Entry 9E0N (electron microscopy, 3.24 A resolution); this record covers chains a and j of the 55 polymer chains in the assembly.

== Chain a ==
Molecule: 16S rRNA
Organism: Mycolicibacterium smegmatis
Sequence (1528 nucleotides; numbered 1 to 1528; the number before each row is that of its first residue):
     1 UUUUUGUUUG GAGAGUUUGA UCCUGGCUCA GGACGAACGC UGGCGGCGUG CUUAACACAU
    61 GCAAGUCGAA CGGAAAGGCC CUUUCGGGGG UACUCGAGUG GCGAACGGGU GAGUAACACG
   121 UGGGUGAUCU GCCCUGCACU UUGGGAUAAG CCUGGGAAAC UGGGUCUAAU ACCGAAUACA
   181 CCCUGCUGGU CGCAUGGCCU GGUAGGGGAA AGCUUUUGCG GUGUGGGAUG GGCCCGCGGC
   241 CUAUCAGCUU GUUGGUGGGG UGAUGGCCUA CCAAGGCGAC GACGGGUAGC CGGCCUGAGA
   301 GGGUGACCGG CCACACUGGG ACUGAGAUAC GGCCCAGACU CCUACGGGAG GCAGCAGUGG
   361 GGAAUAUUGC ACAAUGGGCG CAAGCCUGAU GCAGCGACGC CGCGUGAGGG AUGACGGCCU
   421 UCGGGUUGUA AACCUCUUUC AGCACAGACG AAGCGCAAGU GACGGUAUGU GCAGAAGAAG
   481 GACCGGCCAA CUACGUGCCA GCAGCCGCGG UAAUACGUAG GGUCCGAGCG UUGUCCGGAA
   541 UUACUGGGCG UAAAGAGCUC GUAGGUGGUU UGUCGCGUUG UUCGUGAAAA CUCACAGCUU
   601 AACUGUGGGC GUGCGGGCGA UACGGGCAGA CUAGAGUACU GCAGGGGAGA CUGGAAUUCC
   661 UGGUGUAGCG GUGGAAUGCG CAGAUAUCAG GAGGAACACC GGUGGCGAAG GCGGGUCUCU
   721 GGGCAGUAAC UGACGCUGAG GAGCGAAAGC GUGGGGAGCG AACAGGAUUA GAUACCCUGG
   781 UAGUCCACGC CGUAAACGGU GGGUACUAGG UGUGGGUUUC CUUCCUUGGG AUCCGUGCCG
   841 UAGCUAACGC AUUAAGUACC CCGCCUGGGG AGUACGGCCG CAAGGCUAAA ACUCAAAGGA
   901 AUUGACGGGG GCCCGCACAA GCGGCGGAGC AUGUGGAUUA AUUCGAUGCA ACGCGAAGAA
   961 CCUUACCUGG GUUUGACAUG CACAGGACGC CGGCAGAGAU GUCGGUUCCC UUGUGGCCUG
  1021 UGUGCAGGUG GUGCAUGGCU GUCGUCAGCU CGUGUCGUGA GAUGUUGGGU UAAGUCCCGC
  1081 AACGAGCGCA ACCCUUGUCU CAUGUUGCCA GCACGUUAUG GUGGGGACUC GUGAGAGACU
  1141 GCCGGGGUCA ACUCGGAGGA AGGUGGGGAU GACGUCAAGU CAUCAUGCCC CUUAUGUCCA
  1201 GGGCUUCACA CAUGCUACAA UGGCCGGUAC AAAGGGCUGC GAUGCCGUGA GGUGGAGCGA
  1261 AUCCUUUCAA AGCCGGUCUC AGUUCGGAUC GGGGUCUGCA ACUCGACCCC GUGAAGUCGG
  1321 AGUCGCUAGU AAUCGCAGAU CAGCAACGCU GCGGUGAAUA CGUUCCCGGG CCUUGUACAC
  1381 ACCGCCCGUC ACGUCAUGAA AGUCGGUAAC ACCCGAAGCC GGUGGCCUAA CCCUUGUGGA
  1441 GGGAGCCGUC GAAGGUGGGA UCGGCGAUUG GGACGAAGUC GUAACAAGGU AGCCGUACCG
  1501 GAAGGUGCGG CUGGAUCACC UCCUUUCU
Unresolved in the structure: 1-8, 823-826, 1519-1528
Metal / ion sites: Mg2+ site 1 near G25 (its only coordinating residue here); Mg2+ site 2 near G96 (its only coordinating residue here); Mg2+ site 3: A171, C172; Mg2+ site 4: C352, G354; Mg2+ site 5 near G362 (its only coordinating residue here); Mg2+ site 6: A552, A553, A554; Mg2+ site 7: G557, A794; Mg2+ site 8 near C558 (its only coordinating residue here); Mg2+ site 9 near G568 (its only coordinating residue here); Mg2+ site 10: A587, A588, A589; Mg2+ site 11 near A739 (its only coordinating residue here); Mg2+ site 12 near A748 (its only coordinating residue here); 10 more Mg2+ sites not listed

== Chain j ==
Name: Small ribosomal subunit protein uS10
Organism: Mycolicibacterium smegmatis
Reference sequence: A0QSD0 (RS10_MYCS2); residues 1-101 here = UniProt positions 1-101
Amino-acid sequence (101 residues; row label = number of the first residue in the row):
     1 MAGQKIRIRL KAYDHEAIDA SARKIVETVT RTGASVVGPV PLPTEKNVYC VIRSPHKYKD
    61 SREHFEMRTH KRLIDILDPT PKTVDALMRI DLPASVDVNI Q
Unresolved in the structure: 1-4

== How chain a and chain j interact ==
Contacting residue pairs - 119 pairs, chain a then chain j:
  G923(a) with Lys57(j), sugar contact
  G924(a) with Lys57(j), salt bridge to the phosphate
  C925(a) with Lys57(j), phosphate contact
  U1095(a) with His15(j), sugar contact
  U1103(a) with Pro39(j), sugar contact; Val40(j), sugar contact
  G1104(a) with Val40(j), base contact; Pro41(j), hydrogen bond to the base
  U1105(a) with Val40(j), base contact; Leu42(j), base contact; Leu73(j), sugar contact
  U1106(a) with Arg9(j), hydrogen bond to the base; Leu42(j), base contact; Leu73(j), base contact; Gln101(j), base contact
  G1131(a) with Pro41(j), hydrogen bond to the sugar; Leu42(j), sugar contact; Pro43(j), sugar contact
  U1132(a) with Pro43(j), phosphate contact; His70(j), salt bridge to the phosphate; Arg72(j), sugar contact
  G1133(a) with His15(j), phosphate contact; Glu16(j), sugar contact; Ile18(j), phosphate contact; Asp19(j), sugar contact
  G1214(a) with Tyr58(j), sugar contact
  C1215(a) with Arg53(j), hydrogen bond to the base; Ser54(j), hydrogen bond to the sugar; Pro55(j), hydrogen bond to the sugar; His56(j), phosphate contact; Lys57(j), phosphate contact
  U1216(a) with Pro55(j), phosphate contact; His56(j), salt bridge to the phosphate; Lys57(j), phosphate contact
  A1217(a) with His56(j), salt bridge to the phosphate
  A1232(a) with Val48(j), base contact; His64(j), hydrogen bond to the base
  A1233(a) with Lys46(j), hydrogen bond to the sugar; Asn47(j), hydrogen bond to the base; Val48(j), hydrogen bond to the base; Phe65(j), sugar contact; Arg68(j), salt bridge to the phosphate
  G1234(a) with Glu45(j), phosphate contact; Lys46(j), base contact; Asn47(j), base contact; Tyr49(j), base contact; Phe65(j), sugar contact; Met67(j), phosphate contact; Arg68(j), salt bridge to the phosphate
  G1235(a) with Tyr13(j), phosphate contact; Glu45(j), phosphate contact; Asn47(j), hydrogen bond to the base
  G1236(a) with Glu45(j), base contact; Asn47(j), base contact
  G1259(a) with Asn99(j), hydrogen bond to the sugar
  A1260(a) with Arg9(j), salt bridge to the phosphate; Lys11(j), salt bridge to the phosphate; Glu45(j), base contact; Asn99(j), hydrogen bond to the phosphate
  A1261(a) with Arg9(j), salt bridge to the phosphate; Leu42(j), base contact; Pro43(j), base contact; Thr44(j), sugar contact; Glu45(j), phosphate contact; Lys71(j), salt bridge to the phosphate
  U1262(a) with Glu45(j), phosphate contact; Asn47(j), phosphate contact
  C1263(a) with Glu45(j), hydrogen bond to the base
  C1264(a) with Asn47(j), hydrogen bond to the base
  U1265(a) with Asn47(j), base contact; Val48(j), hydrogen bond to the base; Tyr49(j), sugar contact
  C1268(a) with Val48(j), base contact
  A1331(a) with Asp60(j), phosphate contact; Ser61(j), hydrogen bond to the phosphate
  A1332(a) with Lys57(j), phosphate contact; Tyr58(j), phosphate contact; Lys59(j), sugar contact; Asp60(j), phosphate contact
  U1333(a) with His56(j), phosphate contact; Lys57(j), phosphate contact; Lys59(j), phosphate contact; Arg62(j), salt bridge to the phosphate
  C1334(a) with His56(j), salt bridge to the phosphate; Arg62(j), base contact
  G1335(a) with Lys59(j), salt bridge to the phosphate; Arg62(j), hydrogen bond to the base; Glu63(j), hydrogen bond to the base; His64(j), base contact
  C1336(a) with Tyr49(j), hydrogen bond to the sugar; Cys50(j), phosphate contact; Val51(j), hydrogen bond to the phosphate; Ile52(j), hydrogen bond to the phosphate; Ser54(j), base contact; His64(j), hydrogen bond to the sugar; Phe65(j), sugar contact
  A1337(a) with Tyr49(j), phosphate contact; Cys50(j), phosphate contact; Val51(j), hydrogen bond to the phosphate; Ile52(j), phosphate contact
  C1347(a) with Ile52(j), phosphate contact; Arg53(j), hydrogen bond to the sugar; Pro55(j), phosphate contact
  G1348(a) with Arg53(j), phosphate contact; Ser54(j), phosphate contact; Pro55(j), phosphate contact; Tyr58(j), sugar contact
  G1351(a) with Phe65(j), base contact
  C1352(a) with Asp60(j), base contact; Ser61(j), hydrogen bond to the base; Glu63(j), base contact; His64(j), hydrogen bond to the phosphate; Phe65(j), hydrogen bond to the sugar; Glu66(j), hydrogen bond to the phosphate
  G1353(a) with Arg62(j), base contact; Glu63(j), hydrogen bond to the base; His64(j), hydrogen bond to the phosphate; Glu66(j), hydrogen bond to the phosphate
  G1354(a) with Arg62(j), hydrogen bond to the base
Interface residues without a listed pair, chain a (44 interface residues in all): C1094, U1213, U1330
Interface residues without a listed pair, chain j (45 interface residues in all): Arg23, Thr69

== In short ==
44 residues of chain a and 45 residues of chain j are in contact, with 33 hydrogen bonds and 13 salt bridges.
Polar contacts include G1104(a)-Pro41(j), U1106(a)-Arg9(j) and C1215(a)-Arg53(j). A171(a) and C172(a)
coordinate Mg2+ site 3.
Chain a is 16S rRNA and chain j is Small ribosomal subunit protein uS10, both from Mycolicibacterium
smegmatis; the structure, M. smegmatis unmethylated 70S ribosome structure, was determined by electron
microscopy.
